Entry 3EWT (X-ray diffraction, 2.40 A resolution); this record covers chains A and E.

[Chain A]
Name: Calmodulin
From: Homo sapiens
Reference sequence: P62158 (CALM_HUMAN); residues 1-148 here correspond to UniProt positions 2-149 (UniProt number = residue number + 1)
Chain sequence (154 residues; row label = number of the first residue in the row; numbers below 1 keep their minus sign (His-5 is residue -5)):
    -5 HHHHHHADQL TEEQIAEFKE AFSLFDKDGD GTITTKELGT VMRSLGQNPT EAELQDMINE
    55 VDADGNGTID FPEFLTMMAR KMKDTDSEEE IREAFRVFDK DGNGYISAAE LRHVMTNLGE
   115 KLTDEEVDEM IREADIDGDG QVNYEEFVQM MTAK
Disordered / not traced: -5 to 0, 146-148
Differences from the reference sequence: expression tag (-5 to 0)
Metal / ion sites: Ca2+ site 1: Asp20, Asp22, Asp24, Thr26, Glu31; Ca2+ site 2: Asp56, Asp58, Asn60, Thr62, Glu67; Ca2+ site 3: Asp93, Asp95, Asn97, Tyr99, Glu104; Ca2+ site 4: Asp129, Asp131, Asp133, Gln135, Glu140

[Chain E]
Name: Tumor necrosis factor receptor superfamily member 6
Notes: fragment: Helix(1+2) of death domain
Reference sequence: P25445 (TNR6_HUMAN); residues 230-254 here = UniProt positions 230-254
Chain sequence (25 residues; numbered 230 to 254; the number before each row is that of its first residue):
   230 SKYITTIAGV MTLSQVKGFV RKNGV
Disordered / not traced: 244-254
UniProt features mapped onto this chain:
  - region: Ser230 to Val254 (Interaction with CALM)
  - glycosylation: Arg250 (Microbial infection: N-beta-linked (GlcNAc) arginine)
  - natural variant: Tyr232 (Y232C: In ALPS1A), Thr241 (T241K: In ALPS1A; T241P: In ALPS1A), Val249 (V249L: In ALPS1A), Arg250 (R250P: In ALPS1A; R250Q: In ALPS1A), Gly253 (G253D: In ALPS1A; G253S: In ALPS1A)
  - mutagenesis: Arg250 (R250A: Abolished GlcNAcylation by E.coli NleB1; R250E: Strongly decreased interaction with FADD)

[Interface between chain A and chain E]
Residue-residue contacts (44):
  Gln8(A) - Lys231(E)
  Glu11(A) - Ser230(E)  hydrogen bond (side chain-backbone)
  Glu11(A) - Lys231(E)
  Phe12(A) - Lys231(E)
  Phe12(A) - Thr235(E)
  Glu14(A) - Tyr232(E)  hydrogen bond
  Ala15(A) - Lys231(E)
  Ala15(A) - Tyr232(E)  hydrophobic
  Ala15(A) - Thr235(E)
  Leu18(A) - Tyr232(E)  hydrophobic
  Phe19(A) - Thr235(E)
  Phe19(A) - Val239(E)  hydrophobic
  Leu32(A) - Val239(E)  hydrophobic
  Met36(A) - Val239(E)  hydrophobic
  Met36(A) - Ser243(E)
  Leu39(A) - Ile236(E)  hydrophobic
  Gln41(A) - Met240(E)
  Met51(A) - Val239(E)
  Met51(A) - Leu242(E)
  Met51(A) - Ser243(E)
  Glu54(A) - Leu242(E)
  Val55(A) - Leu242(E)  hydrophobic
  Phe68(A) - Thr235(E)
  Met71(A) - Leu242(E)  hydrophobic
  Met72(A) - Thr235(E)
  Lys75(A) - Thr241(E)
  Asp80(A) - Thr241(E)
  Glu87(A) - Met240(E)
  Ala88(A) - Ala237(E)  hydrophobic
  Val91(A) - Met240(E)  hydrophobic
  Phe92(A) - Ile233(E)  hydrophobic
  Phe92(A) - Ile236(E)  hydrophobic
  Met109(A) - Tyr232(E)  hydrophobic
  Met109(A) - Ile236(E)  hydrophobic
  Leu112(A) - Ile236(E)  hydrophobic
  Glu114(A) - Tyr232(E)
  Met124(A) - Ser230(E)
  Met124(A) - Tyr232(E)  hydrophobic
  Met124(A) - Ile233(E)  hydrophobic
  Glu127(A) - Ser230(E)  hydrogen bond (side chain-backbone)
  Phe141(A) - Ile233(E)  hydrophobic
  Met144(A) - Ile233(E)  hydrophobic
  Met144(A) - Thr234(E)
  Met145(A) - Ala237(E)  hydrophobic
Interface residues without a listed pair, chain A (34 interface residues in all): Glu84, Leu105, Leu116
Interface residues without a listed pair, chain E (14 interface residues in all): Gly238

[In short]
Chain A and chain E form an interface of 34 and 14 residues respectively; the contacts include 3 hydrogen
bonds. Among the polar pairs are Glu11(A)-Ser230(E), Glu14(A)-Tyr232(E) and Glu127(A)-Ser230(E). From UniProt:
one mutagenesis site on chain E.
Chain A is Calmodulin (Homo sapiens) and chain E is Tumor necrosis factor receptor superfamily member 6; the
structure, Crystal Structure of calmodulin complexed with a peptide, was determined by X-ray diffraction,
deposited together with 3EWV.
